8Z0K - chains H and L of the 12 polymer chains in the assembly; structure by electron microscopy, 2.51 A resolution.

# Chain H
Molecule: type I-F CRISPR-associated protein Csy3
Source organism: Selenomonas sp
Amino-acid sequence (325 residues; each row starts with the number of its first residue):
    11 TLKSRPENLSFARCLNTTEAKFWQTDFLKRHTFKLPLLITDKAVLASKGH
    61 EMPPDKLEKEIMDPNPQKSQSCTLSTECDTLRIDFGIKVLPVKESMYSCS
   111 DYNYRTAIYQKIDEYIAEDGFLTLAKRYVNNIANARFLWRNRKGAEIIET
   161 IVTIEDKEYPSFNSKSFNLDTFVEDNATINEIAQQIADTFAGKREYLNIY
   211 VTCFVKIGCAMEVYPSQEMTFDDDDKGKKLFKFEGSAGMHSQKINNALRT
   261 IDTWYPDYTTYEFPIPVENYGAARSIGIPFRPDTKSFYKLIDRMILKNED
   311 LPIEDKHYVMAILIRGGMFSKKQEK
Unresolved in the structure: 52-78, 232-235, 334-335

# Chain L
Molecule: 69-nt RNA strand
Source organism: Selenomonas sp
Sequence (69 nucleotides; row label = number of the first residue in the row):
    20 GUUUAGAAGGAUUGCCGUCAGGAAAUUAGGUGCGCUUAGCAGUGUACCGC
    70 CGGAUAGGCGGUUUAGAAG
Unresolved in the structure: 20, 73-74, 81-88

# How chain H and chain L interact
Contacting residue pairs (26; chain H residue first):
  Ser20(H) - U55(L)  hydrogen bond to the base
  Phe21(H) - U55(L)  hydrogen bond to the sugar
  Ala22(H) - U55(L)  phosphate contact
  Ala22(H) - U56(L)  phosphate contact
  Arg23(H) - U56(L)  hydrogen bond to the phosphate
  Arg23(H) - A57(L)  salt bridge to the phosphate
  Tyr107(H) - C54(L)  hydrogen bond to the phosphate
  Tyr107(H) - U55(L)  phosphate contact
  Trp149(H) - G58(L)  base contact
  Gln227(H) - C59(L)  hydrogen bond to the sugar
  Glu228(H) - C59(L)  hydrogen bond to the sugar
  Met229(H) - C59(L)  base contact
  Thr230(H) - C59(L)  base contact
  His250(H) - C59(L)  salt bridge to the phosphate
  Gln252(H) - A57(L)  hydrogen bond to the sugar
  Gln252(H) - G58(L)  phosphate contact
  Gln252(H) - C59(L)  phosphate contact
  Lys253(H) - G58(L)  hydrogen bond to the base
  Lys253(H) - A60(L)  phosphate contact
  Asn256(H) - G58(L)  hydrogen bond to the phosphate
  Arg259(H) - A57(L)  sugar contact
  Arg259(H) - G58(L)  salt bridge to the phosphate
  Glu278(H) - G58(L)  phosphate contact
  Arg325(H) - U56(L)  hydrogen bond to the sugar
  Gly327(H) - U55(L)  sugar contact
  Gly327(H) - U56(L)  sugar contact
Interface residues without a listed pair, chain H (22 interface residues in all): Arg150, Arg284, Gly326, Met328
Interface residues without a listed pair, chain L (8 interface residues in all): G63

# In short
22 residues of chain H face 8 of chain L across their interface, with 10 hydrogen bonds and 3 salt bridges.
Polar pairs include Ser20(H)-U55(L), Lys253(H)-G58(L) and Phe21(H)-U55(L).
Chain H is type I-F CRISPR-associated protein Csy3 and chain L is a 69-nt RNA strand, both from Selenomonas
sp; the structure, Cryo-EM structure of Cas8-HNH system at full R-loop state, was determined by electron
microscopy together with 8Z0L, 8ZDY and 8ZNR from the same study.
